PDB entry 1U35 | X-ray diffraction, 3.00 A resolution | chains J and B of the 10 polymer chains in the assembly

Chain J:
Molecule: alpha-satellite DNA
Organism: Homo sapiens
Sequence (146 nucleotides; row label = number of the first residue in the row):
   146 ATCAATATCCACCTGCAGATTCTACCAAAAGTGTATTTGGAAACTGCTCC
   196 ATCAAAAGGCATGTTCAGCGG
  216A A
   217 ATTCCGCTGAACATGCCTTTTGATGGAGCAGTTTCCAAATACACTTTTGG
   267 TAGAATCTGCAGGTGGATATTGAT
Disordered / not traced: 216A

Chain B:
Protein: Hist1h4i protein
Organism: Mus musculus
UniProt: Q5T006 (Q5T006_MOUSE); residues 0-102 here correspond to UniProt positions 10-112 (UniProt number = residue number + 10)
Amino-acid sequence (103 residues; each row starts with the number of its first residue; numbering starts at 0):
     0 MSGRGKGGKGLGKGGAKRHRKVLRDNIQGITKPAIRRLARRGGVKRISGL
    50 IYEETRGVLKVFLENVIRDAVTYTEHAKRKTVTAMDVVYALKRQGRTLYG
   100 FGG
Disordered / not traced: 0-23

Chain J / chain B interface:
Residue-residue contacts (13; chain J residue first):
  DG225(J) / Arg-45(B)  hydrogen bond to the phosphate
  DG225(J) / Ile-46(B)  sugar contact
  DG225(J) / Ser-47(B)  hydrogen bond to the phosphate
  DG225(J) / Gly-48(B)  hydrogen bond to the phosphate
  DA226(J) / Arg-35(B)  salt bridge to the phosphate
  DA226(J) / Lys-44(B)  phosphate contact
  DA226(J) / Arg-45(B)  phosphate contact
  DA226(J) / Ile-46(B)  hydrogen bond to the phosphate
  DC245(J) / Lys-79(B)  phosphate contact
  DC245(J) / Thr-80(B)  phosphate contact
  DA246(J) / Arg-78(B)  sugar contact
  DA246(J) / Lys-79(B)  hydrogen bond to the phosphate
  DA246(J) / Thr-80(B)  hydrogen bond to the phosphate
Other interface residues (no listed pair), chain J (6 interface residues in all): DT224, DA227
Other interface residues (no listed pair), chain B (10 interface residues in all): Arg-39

Overview:
6 residues of chain J and 10 residues of chain B are in contact, with 6 hydrogen bonds and 1 salt bridge.
Among the polar pairs are DG225(J)/Arg-45(B), DG225(J)/Ser-47(B) and DG225(J)/Gly-48(B).
Chain J is alpha-satellite DNA (Homo sapiens) and chain B is Hist1h4i protein (Mus musculus); the structure,
Crystal structure of the nucleosome core particle containing the histone domain of macroH2A, was determined by
X-ray diffraction together with 1YD9 from the same study.
